Entry 2V83 (X-ray diffraction, 2.40 A resolution); this record covers chains A and C of the 5 polymer chains in the assembly.

# Chain A (and C)
Name: Vdj recombination-activating protein 2
Organism: Mus musculus
Notes: chain C of this document is another copy of the same molecule, construct and numbering; everything in this record applies to it too
UniProt: P21784 (RAG2_MOUSE); residue numbers follow UniProt; this construct covers 414-487
Chain sequence (82 residues; each row starts with the number of its first residue):
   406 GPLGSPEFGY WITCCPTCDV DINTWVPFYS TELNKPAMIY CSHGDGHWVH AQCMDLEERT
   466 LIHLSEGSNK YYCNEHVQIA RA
Not modelled in the structure: 406-413, 486-487 (chain C: 406-408, 471-473, 484-487)
Construct notes: expression tag (406-413)
Bound ions: Zn2+ site 1: Cys419, Cys423, His455, Cys458; Zn2+ site 2: Cys446, His452, Cys478, His481
Reported in the primary citation:
  - mutagenesis - Y415A, M443A, W453A, W453R: abolished binding to H3K4me3
  - conformationally variable residues (order/disorder transition): Glu471 to Ser473
  - contacts within the chain: Tyr445-Trp453
  - mutagenesis - Y445F: decreased binding to H3K4me3
  - Zn2+ coordination: Cys478, His481
  - disease-associated variants - C478Y, H481P: decreased stability (proposed by the authors, not directly observed)
  - disease-associated variants - W453R: abolished binding to K4me3
  - mutagenesis - Y415A, M443A, W453A, W453R: abolished binding to Histone H3
  - mutagenesis - Y445F: decreased binding to Histone H3
  - disease-associated variants - W416L, K440N: decreased binding to Histone H3 (proposed by the authors, not directly observed)
  - mutagenesis - Y445A, Y445D: decreased binding to R2 and K4 methylated H3 peptides
  - mutagenesis - Y445D (3- to 4-fold): decreased binding to K4me3/R2me2

# Chain A / chain C interface
Contacting residue pairs (8; chain A residue first):
  Tyr415(A) - Asn428(C)  hydrogen bond (side chain-backbone)
  Tyr445(A) - Asn439(C)
  Tyr445(A) - Lys440(C)
  Asp450(A) - Lys440(C)  hydrogen bond (backbone-side chain)
  Gly451(A) - Asn439(C)  hydrogen bond (backbone-side chain)
  His452(A) - Asn439(C)
  Trp453(A) - Ile427(C)  hydrophobic
  Trp453(A) - Asn439(C)
Interface residues without a listed pair, chain C (5 interface residues in all): Trp416

# Overview
6 residues of chain A face 5 of chain C across their interface; the contacts include 3 hydrogen bonds. Polar
pairs include Tyr415(A)-Asn428(C), Asp450(A)-Lys440(C) and Gly451(A)-Asn439(C). The paper reports that Y415A,
M443A and W453A of chain A, among others, abolish binding to H3K4me3; Zn2+ coordination by Cys478(A) and
His481(A); 11 substitutions were tested in all.
Chain A and chain C are both Vdj recombination-activating protein 2 (Mus musculus); the structure, Crystal
structure of RAG2-PHD finger in complex with H3K4me3 peptide, was determined by X-ray diffraction, deposited
together with 2V85, 2V86, 2V87 and 2V88.
